4YIT - chains A and C of the 3 polymer chains in the assembly; structure by X-ray diffraction, 3.24 A resolution.

[Chain A]
Protein: Meganuclease I-AabMI
Organism: Gremmeniella abietina
Sequence (287 residues; numbered 1 to 287; the number before each row is that of its first residue):
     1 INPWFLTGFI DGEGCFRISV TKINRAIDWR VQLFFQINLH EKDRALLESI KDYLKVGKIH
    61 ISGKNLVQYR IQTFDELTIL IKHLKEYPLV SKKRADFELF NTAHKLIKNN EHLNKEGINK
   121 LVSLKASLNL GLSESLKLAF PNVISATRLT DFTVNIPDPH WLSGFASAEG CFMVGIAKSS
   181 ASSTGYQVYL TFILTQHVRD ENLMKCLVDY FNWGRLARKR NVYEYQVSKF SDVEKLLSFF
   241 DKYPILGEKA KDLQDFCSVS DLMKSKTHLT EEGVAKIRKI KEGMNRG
Unresolved in the structure: 23-28, 134, 145, 150-154, 228, 287
Bound ions: Ca2+ site 1: Gly12, Glu169 (shared with 1 residue of chain B; DA16(C) of chain C); Ca2+ site 2: Glu13, Ala168 (shared with 1 residue of chain B; DA15(C) of chain C); Ca2+ site 3: Asp209 (shared with 1 residue of chain D)

[Chain C]
Molecule: 25-nt DNA strand
Sequence (25 nucleotides; row label = number of the first residue in the row):
     1 GGTTAGTAGG TTTAAAGGGT ACCTG
Bound ions: Ca2+ site 1: DA15 (shared with Glu13(A), Ala168(A) of chain A; 1 residue of chain B); Ca2+ site 2: DA16 (shared with Gly12(A), Glu169(A) of chain A; 1 residue of chain B)

[How chain A and chain C interact]
Contacting residue pairs (52; chain A residue first):
  Gly12(A) - DA16(C)  phosphate contact
  Glu13(A) - DA15(C)  sugar contact
  Glu13(A) - DA16(C)  phosphate contact
  Cys15(A) - DG17(C)  base contact
  Arg17(A) - DG18(C)  phosphate contact
  Arg17(A) - DG19(C)  base contact
  Ser19(A) - DT20(C)  base contact
  Val20(A) - DT20(C)  phosphate contact
  Thr21(A) - DT20(C)  phosphate contact
  Lys22(A) - DA21(C)  salt bridge to the phosphate
  Gln32(A) - DT20(C)  base contact
  Gln32(A) - DA21(C)  base contact
  Gln36(A) - DG17(C)  base contact
  Gln36(A) - DG18(C)  base contact
  Asn38(A) - DA15(C)  phosphate contact
  Asn38(A) - DA16(C)  base contact
  Asn38(A) - DG17(C)  hydrogen bond to the base
  Leu39(A) - DA15(C)  phosphate contact
  His40(A) - DA14(C)  salt bridge to the phosphate
  His40(A) - DA15(C)  hydrogen bond to the phosphate
  Ser62(A) - DG18(C)  base contact
  Leu66(A) - DA15(C)  base contact
  Gln68(A) - DG18(C)  hydrogen bond to the base
  Arg70(A) - DG18(C)  base contact
  Arg70(A) - DG19(C)  hydrogen bond to the base
  Lys125(A) - DG19(C)  salt bridge to the phosphate
  Asn129(A) - DG17(C)  phosphate contact
  Asn129(A) - DG18(C)  hydrogen bond to the phosphate
  Leu130(A) - DG17(C)  phosphate contact
  Leu130(A) - DG18(C)  hydrogen bond to the phosphate
  Ser133(A) - DG19(C)  phosphate contact
  Glu169(A) - DA16(C)  phosphate contact
  Ala181(A) - DT3(C)  base contact
  Ser182(A) - DT3(C)  phosphate contact
  Ser183(A) - DG2(C)  sugar contact
  Ser183(A) - DT3(C)  hydrogen bond to the phosphate
  Gln187(A) - DT4(C)  base contact
  Gln187(A) - DA5(C)  hydrogen bond to the base
  Arg215(A) - DG6(C)  salt bridge to the phosphate
  Arg215(A) - DT7(C)  base contact
  Lys219(A) - DA8(C)  base contact
  Lys219(A) - DG9(C)  hydrogen bond to the base
  Arg220(A) - DG10(C)  hydrogen bond to the base
  Arg220(A) - DT11(C)  hydrogen bond to the base
  Arg220(A) - DT12(C)  hydrogen bond to the base
  Gln226(A) - DT7(C)  base contact
  Lys229(A) - DA5(C)  sugar contact
  Lys229(A) - DG6(C)  phosphate contact
  Phe230(A) - DA5(C)  hydrogen bond to the phosphate
  Lys266(A) - DT4(C)  salt bridge to the phosphate
  His268(A) - DT4(C)  salt bridge to the phosphate
  Leu269(A) - DT3(C)  sugar contact
Other interface residues (no listed pair), chain A (41 interface residues in all): Arg30, Phe34, Gly131, Ser179, Arg199, Ser231
Other interface residues (no listed pair), chain C (20 interface residues in all): DC22

[Overview]
The interface between chain A and chain C involves 41 residues on one side and 20 on the other, with 13
hydrogen bonds and 6 salt bridges. Among the polar pairs are Asn38(A)-DG17(C), Gln68(A)-DG18(C) and
Arg70(A)-DG19(C). Gly12(A), Glu169(A) and DA16(C) coordinate Ca2+ site 2.
Here chain A is Meganuclease I-AabMI (Gremmeniella abietina) and chain C is a 25-nt DNA strand. Entry 4YIT
(Crystal Structure of LAGLIDADG Meganuclease I-AabMI Bound to Uncleaved DNA) was determined by X-ray
diffraction, deposited together with 4Z1Z, 4Z20, 4YIS and 4YHX.
